Entry 3H7J (X-ray diffraction, 1.87 A resolution); this record covers chain A.

Chain A:
Molecule: Bacilysin biosynthesis protein bacB
From: Bacillus subtilis
UniProt: P39639 (BACB_BACSU); residues 1-235 here = UniProt positions 1-235
Chain sequence (243 residues; row label = number of the first residue in the row):
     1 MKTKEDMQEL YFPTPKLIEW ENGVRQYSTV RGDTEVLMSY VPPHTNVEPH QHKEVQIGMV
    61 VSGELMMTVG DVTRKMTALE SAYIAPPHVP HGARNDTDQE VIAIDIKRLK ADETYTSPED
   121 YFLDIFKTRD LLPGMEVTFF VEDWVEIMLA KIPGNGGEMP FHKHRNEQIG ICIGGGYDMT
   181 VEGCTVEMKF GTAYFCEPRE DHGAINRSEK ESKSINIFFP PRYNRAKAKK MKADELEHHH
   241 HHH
Not modelled in the structure: 1, 226-243
Differences from the reference sequence: expression tag (236-243)
Bound ions: Fe ion site 1: Asp33, Glu167, Glu197; Co2+ site 1: His50, His52, Gln56, His91; Fe ion site 2: Asn155, Glu209; Co2+ site 2: His162, His164, Gln168, His202 (together with 3-phenylpyruvic acid)
Small-molecule neighbours: 3-phenylpyruvic acid: Leu131, Met148, Ala150, Ile152, Met159, His162, His164, Gln168, Tyr177, Met179, His202, Ala204, Ser214, Asn216, Phe218, Arg222, Tyr223
From the paper describing this entry:
  - Co2+ coordination: His50, His52, Gln56, His91
  - binding site for 3-phenylpyruvic acid: Tyr223
  - contacts within the chain: Arg31-Glu200 (salt bridge), Arg108-Glu167 (salt bridge)
  - mutagenesis - K107A: decreased catalytic activity
  - interface residues: Lys16 to Trp20

Overview:
Chain A binds 3-phenylpyruvic acid. Asp33, Glu167 and Glu197 form the Fe ion site 1. His50, His52, Gln56 and
His91 form the Co2+ site 1. The paper reports a binding site for 3-phenylpyruvic acid at Tyr223; K107A reduces
catalytic activity.
Chain A is Bacilysin biosynthesis protein bacB (Bacillus subtilis); the structure, Crystal structure of BacB,
an enzyme involved in Bacilysin synthesis, in monoclinic form, was determined by X-ray diffraction, deposited
together with 3H7Y.
